6WLZ - chains B and E of the 17 polymer chains in the assembly; structure by electron microscopy, 2.90 A resolution.

[Chain B]
Protein: V-type proton ATPase catalytic subunit A
Organism: Homo sapiens
Notes: EC 7.1.2.2
UniProtKB: P38606 (VATA_HUMAN); residue numbers follow UniProt; this construct covers 1-617
Sequence (617 residues; row label = number of the first residue in the row):
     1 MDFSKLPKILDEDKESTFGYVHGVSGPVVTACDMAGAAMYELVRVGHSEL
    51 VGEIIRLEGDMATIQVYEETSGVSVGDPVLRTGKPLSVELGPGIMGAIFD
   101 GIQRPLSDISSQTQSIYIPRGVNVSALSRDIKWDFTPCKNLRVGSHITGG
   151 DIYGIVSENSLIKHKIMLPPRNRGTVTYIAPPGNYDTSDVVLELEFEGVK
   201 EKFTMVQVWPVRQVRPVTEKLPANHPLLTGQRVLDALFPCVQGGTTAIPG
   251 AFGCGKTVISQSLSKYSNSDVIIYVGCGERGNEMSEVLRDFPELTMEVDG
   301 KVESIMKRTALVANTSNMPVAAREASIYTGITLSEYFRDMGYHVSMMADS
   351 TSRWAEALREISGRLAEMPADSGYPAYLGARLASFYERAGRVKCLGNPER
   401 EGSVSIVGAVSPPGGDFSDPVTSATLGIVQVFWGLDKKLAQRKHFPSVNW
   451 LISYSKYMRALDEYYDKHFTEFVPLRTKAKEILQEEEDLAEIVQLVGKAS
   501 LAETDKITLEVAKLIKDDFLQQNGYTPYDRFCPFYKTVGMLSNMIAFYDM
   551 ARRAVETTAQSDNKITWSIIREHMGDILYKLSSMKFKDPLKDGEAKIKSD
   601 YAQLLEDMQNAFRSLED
Unresolved in the structure: 1-16, 617
UniProt features mapped onto this chain:
  - binding site (ATP): Gly250 to Thr257
  - modified residue: Thr136 (Phosphothreonine), Ser384 (Phosphoserine)

[Chain E]
Protein: V-type proton ATPase subunit B, brain isoform
Organism: Homo sapiens
UniProtKB: P21281 (VATB2_HUMAN); residues 1-511 here = UniProt positions 1-511
Sequence (511 residues; row label = number of the first residue in the row):
     1 MALRAMRGIVNGAAPELPVPTGGPAVGAREQALAVSRNYLSQPRLTYKTV
    51 SGVNGPLVILDHVKFPRYAEIVHLTLPDGTKRSGQVLEVSGSKAVVQVFE
   101 GTSGIDAKKTSCEFTGDILRTPVSEDMLGRVFNGSGKPIDRGPVVLAEDF
   151 LDIMGQPINPQCRIYPEEMIQTGISAIDGMNSIARGQKIPIFSAAGLPHN
   201 EIAAQICRQAGLVKKSKDVVDYSEENFAIVFAAMGVNMETARFFKSDFEE
   251 NGSMDNVCLFLNLANDPTIERIITPRLALTTAEFLAYQCEKHVLVILTDM
   301 SSYAEALREVSAAREEVPGRRGFPGYMYTDLATIYERAGRVEGRNGSITQ
   351 IPILTMPNDDITHPIPDLTGYITEGQIYVDRQLHNRQIYPPINVLPSLSR
   401 LMKSAIGEGMTRKDHADVSNQLYACYAIGKDVQAMKAVVGEEALTSDDLL
   451 YLEFLQKFERNFIAQGPYENRTVFETLDIGWQLLRIFPKEMLKRIPQSTL
   501 SEFYPRDSAKH
Unresolved in the structure: 1-38, 217-224, 507-511
UniProt features mapped onto this chain:
  - binding site (ATP): Arg400

[How chain B and chain E interact]
Contacting residue pairs (75):
  His22(B) - Ser90(E)
  His22(B) - Gly91(E)  hydrogen bond (backbone-backbone)
  Gly23(B) - Val89(E)
  Val24(B) - Tyr68(E)
  Val24(B) - Glu88(E)
  Val24(B) - Val89(E)  hydrogen bond (backbone-backbone)
  Ser25(B) - Glu88(E)
  Gly26(B) - Tyr68(E)  hydrogen bond (backbone-side chain)
  Gly26(B) - Arg314(E)
  Glu69(B) - Met154(E)
  Thr70(B) - Tyr68(E)
  Ser71(B) - Tyr68(E)
  Ser71(B) - Ile118(E)
  Gly72(B) - Arg67(E)  hydrogen bond (backbone-side chain)
  Gly72(B) - Tyr68(E)  hydrogen bond (backbone-backbone)
  Val73(B) - Tyr68(E)  hydrogen bond (backbone-backbone)
  Ser74(B) - Pro66(E)
  Ser74(B) - Arg67(E)
  Val75(B) - Phe65(E)
  Val75(B) - Pro66(E)  hydrogen bond (backbone-backbone)
  Val75(B) - Val89(E)  hydrophobic
  Val75(B) - Gly91(E)
  Leu106(B) - Asn159(E)
  Ser107(B) - Gln161(E)
  Ser110(B) - Gln161(E)
  Ile116(B) - Ile158(E)
  Ile116(B) - Asn159(E)  hydrogen bond (backbone-backbone)
  Ile116(B) - Arg344(E)
  Tyr117(B) - Gln156(E)
  Tyr117(B) - Pro157(E)
  Tyr117(B) - Tyr287(E)
  Ile118(B) - Gln156(E)
  Ile118(B) - Pro157(E)  hydrogen bond (backbone-backbone)
  Ile118(B) - Asn159(E)
  Ile118(B) - Pro160(E)
  Pro119(B) - Gln156(E)
  Arg120(B) - Asp152(E)  salt bridge
  Arg120(B) - Gln156(E)
  Phe252(B) - Leu398(E)  hydrophobic
  Phe252(B) - Arg400(E)
  Arg280(B) - Gly370(E)  hydrogen bond (side chain-backbone)
  Arg280(B) - Tyr371(E)
  Arg280(B) - Ile372(E)
  Arg280(B) - Thr373(E)  hydrogen bond (side chain-backbone)
  Arg280(B) - Arg400(E)
  Gly281(B) - Arg163(E)
  Gly281(B) - Glu336(E)  hydrogen bond (backbone-side chain)
  Asn282(B) - Arg163(E)
  Asn282(B) - Tyr165(E)
  Asn282(B) - Pro166(E)
  Asn282(B) - Gly186(E)  hydrogen bond (side chain-backbone)
  Asn282(B) - Glu374(E)  hydrogen bond
  Glu283(B) - Arg400(E)  salt bridge
  Ser285(B) - Arg163(E)  hydrogen bond (side chain-backbone)
  Glu286(B) - Tyr165(E)
  Leu288(B) - Pro160(E)
  Thr315(B) - Glu336(E)
  Ser316(B) - Tyr328(E)
  Ser316(B) - Ala332(E)
  Ser316(B) - Glu336(E)
  Asn317(B) - Pro157(E)
  Asn317(B) - Ala332(E)
  Asn317(B) - Glu336(E)
  Met318(B) - Pro160(E)  hydrophobic
  Arg323(B) - Tyr328(E)
  Arg323(B) - Thr329(E)
  Arg353(B) - Tyr371(E)
  Glu356(B) - Tyr371(E)
  Glu360(B) - Gly325(E)
  Glu360(B) - Tyr326(E)
  Glu360(B) - Tyr328(E)
  Glu360(B) - Thr329(E)  hydrogen bond
  Arg364(B) - Tyr326(E)
  Ser372(B) - Arg320(E)
  Gly373(B) - Arg320(E)
Other interface residues (no listed pair), chain B (47 interface residues in all): Ile98, Ile109, Ser115, Gly278, Arg289, Val320, Arg359, Pro413
Other interface residues (no listed pair), chain E (50 interface residues in all): Ala69, Gly155, Cys162, Ile164, Gln187, Lys188, Glu283, Thr333, Val341, Glu342, Leu401, Lys403

[Summary]
Chain B and chain E form an interface of 47 and 50 residues respectively, with 16 hydrogen bonds and 2 salt
bridges. Polar pairs include Arg120(B)-Asp152(E), Glu283(B)-Arg400(E) and Gly26(B)-Tyr68(E). UniProt lists 8
ATP-binding residues on chain B; ATP-binding residue Arg400(E) on chain E.
Here chain B is V-type proton ATPase catalytic subunit A and chain E is V-type proton ATPase subunit B, brain
isoform, both from Homo sapiens. Entry 6WLZ (The V1 region of human V-ATPase in state 1 (focused refinement))
was determined by electron microscopy.
